PDB entry 4TQQ | X-ray diffraction, 2.50 A resolution | chains H and L of the 3 polymer chains in the assembly

== Chain H ==
Name: Reaction center protein H chain
From: Rhodobacter sphaeroides
UniProt: P0C0Y7 (RCEH_RHOSH); residue numbers follow UniProt; this construct covers 11-250
Chain sequence (240 residues; numbered 11 to 250; the number before each row is that of its first residue):
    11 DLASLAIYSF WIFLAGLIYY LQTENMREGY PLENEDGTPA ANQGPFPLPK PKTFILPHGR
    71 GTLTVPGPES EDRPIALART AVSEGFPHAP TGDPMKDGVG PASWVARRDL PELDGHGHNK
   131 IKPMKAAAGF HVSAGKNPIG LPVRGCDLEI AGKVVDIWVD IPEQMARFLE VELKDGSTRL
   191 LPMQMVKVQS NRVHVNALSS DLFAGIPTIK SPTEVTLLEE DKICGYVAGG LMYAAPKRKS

== Chain L ==
Name: Reaction center protein L chain
From: Rhodobacter sphaeroides
UniProt: P0C0Y8 (RCEL_RHOSH); residues 1-281 here correspond to UniProt positions 2-282 (UniProt number = residue number + 1)
Chain sequence (281 residues; row label = number of the first residue in the row):
     1 ALLSFERKYR VPGGTLVGGN LFDFWVGPFY VGFFGVATFF FAALGIILIA WSAVLQGTWN
    61 PQLISVYPPA LEYGLGGAPL AKGGLWQIIT ICATGAFVSW ALREVEICRK LGIGYHIPFA
   121 FAFAILAYLT LVLFRPVMMG AWGYAFPYGI WTHLDWVSNT GYTYGNFHYN PAHMIAISFF
   181 FTNALALALH GALVLSAANP EKGKEMRTPD HEDTFFRDLV GYSIGTLGIH RLGLLLSLSA
   241 VFFSALCMII TGTIWFDQWV DWWQWWVKLP WWANIPGGIN G
Ion coordination: Fe2+: His190, His230 (shared with 3 residues of chain M)
Ligand contacts:
  - bacteriochlorophyll a (BCL), molecule 1: Ile46, Ile49, Phe97, Tyr128, Leu131, Phe146, Ile150, Trp151, His153, Leu154, Trp156, Val157
  - bacteriochlorophyll a (BCL), molecule 2: Phe97, Phe121, Ala124, Ile125, Ala127, Tyr128, Leu131, Trp156, Val157, Ser158, Thr160, Gly161, Tyr162, Asn166, Phe167, His168, His173, Ala176, Ile177, Phe180, Phe181, Ser244, Ala245, Cys247, Met248
  - bacteriochlorophyll a (BCL), molecule 3: Val157, Tyr162, His168, Phe181
  - bacteriochlorophyll a (BCL), molecule 4: His168, Met174, Ile177, Ser178, Phe181, Thr182, Leu185
  - bacteriopheophytin a (BPH), molecule 1: Thr38, Phe41, Ala42, Gly45, Ile49, Ile89, Cys92, Ala93, Ala96, Phe97, Trp100, Glu104, Ile117, Ala120, Phe121, Phe123, Ala124, Tyr128, Phe146, Tyr148, Gly149, Ile150, His153, Phe180, Ser237, Leu238, Val241
  - bacteriopheophytin a (BPH), molecule 2: Phe181, Ala184, Leu185, Ala188, Leu189, Phe216, Leu219, Val220
  - ubiquinone-10 (U10): Phe24, Val26, Phe29, Tyr30, Val31, Gly35, Val36, Thr38, Phe39, Trp100, Arg103
  - ubiquinone-1 (UQ1): Ala186, Leu189, His190, Leu193, Glu212, Asp213, Phe216, Tyr222, Ser223, Ile224, Gly225, Thr226, Ile229, Leu232
What the authors report for this chain:
  - conformationally variable residues: Lys268 to Trp271

== Chain H / chain L interface ==
Contacting residue pairs (62):
  Gly39(H) - Leu3(L)
  Gly39(H) - Ser4(L)  hydrogen bond (backbone-backbone)
  Gly39(H) - Phe5(L)
  Tyr40(H) - Leu3(L)  hydrophobic
  Leu42(H) - Ala1(L)
  Leu42(H) - Leu2(L)
  Leu42(H) - Leu3(L)  hydrophobic
  Glu43(H) - Ala1(L)  hydrogen bond (backbone-backbone)
  Glu43(H) - Leu2(L)  hydrogen bond (backbone-backbone)
  Glu43(H) - Ser4(L)
  Glu45(H) - Arg7(L)
  Ala50(H) - Ala1(L)
  Lys62(H) - Asn199(L)  hydrogen bond
  Phe64(H) - Ala198(L)
  Phe64(H) - Met206(L)  hydrophobic
  Ile65(H) - Glu205(L)
  Ile65(H) - Met206(L)  hydrogen bond (backbone-backbone)
  Pro67(H) - Met206(L)
  Glu79(H) - Ser4(L)  hydrogen bond
  Glu81(H) - Ser4(L)
  Glu81(H) - Phe5(L)
  Glu81(H) - Lys8(L)  salt bridge
  Arg83(H) - Lys8(L)
  Ile85(H) - Arg7(L)
  Leu87(H) - Arg7(L)  hydrogen bond (backbone-side chain)
  Leu87(H) - Lys8(L)
  Glu94(H) - Ala1(L)
  Gly95(H) - Arg10(L)
  Gly95(H) - Phe24(L)
  Gly95(H) - Trp25(L)  hydrogen bond (backbone-backbone)
  Phe96(H) - Phe24(L)  hydrophobic
  Pro97(H) - Arg10(L)
  Pro97(H) - Val11(L)
  Pro97(H) - Pro12(L)
  Pro97(H) - Asp23(L)
  His98(H) - Arg7(L)  hydrogen bond
  His98(H) - Arg10(L)  hydrogen bond (backbone-backbone)
  His98(H) - Val11(L)
  His98(H) - Pro12(L)
  Val109(H) - Lys8(L)
  Gly110(H) - Lys8(L)  hydrogen bond (backbone-backbone)
  Gly110(H) - Tyr9(L)
  Gly110(H) - Val11(L)
  Pro111(H) - Lys110(L)
  Ser113(H) - Lys8(L)  hydrogen bond (side chain-backbone)
  Ser113(H) - Tyr9(L)
  Trp114(H) - Lys8(L)
  Asp124(H) - Asp210(L)
  Gly125(H) - Thr208(L)
  Gly125(H) - Asp210(L)  hydrogen bond (backbone-side chain)
  Pro172(H) - Asp210(L)
  Glu173(H) - Asp213(L)
  Glu173(H) - Gly225(L)
  Glu173(H) - Thr226(L)  hydrogen bond
  Met175(H) - Leu227(L)  hydrophobic
  Ala238(H) - Gly112(L)
  Met242(H) - Pro12(L)
  Met242(H) - Gly13(L)
  Met242(H) - Gly14(L)
  Met242(H) - Arg109(L)
  Met242(H) - Lys110(L)
  Tyr243(H) - Val11(L)
Interface residues without a listed pair, chain H (45 interface residues in all): Glu38, Pro41, Leu66, His68, Ala88, Arg89, Ala99, Pro100, Val115, Glu122, His126, Lys130
Interface residues without a listed pair, chain L (31 interface residues in all): Leu111, Pro209

== In short ==
45 residues of chain H face 31 of chain L across their interface, with 14 hydrogen bonds and 1 salt bridge.
Polar contacts include Glu81(H)-Lys8(L), Lys62(H)-Asn199(L) and Glu79(H)-Ser4(L). Ligands of chain L:
bacteriopheophytin a, 4 copies of bacteriochlorophyll a, ubiquinone-1 and ubiquinone-10. His190(L) and
His230(L) coordinate Fe2+. The paper reports conformational variability at Lys268(L).
Chain H is Reaction center protein H chain and chain L is Reaction center protein L chain, both from
Rhodobacter sphaeroides; the structure, Photosynthetic Reaction Center from R. sphaeroides Analyzed at Room
Temperature on an X-ray Transparent Microfluidic Chip, was determined by X-ray diffraction.
